PDB entry 4REW | X-ray diffraction, 4.58 A resolution (low resolution: residue-level contacts below are approximate; hydrogen-bond / salt-bridge calls are withheld) | chains A and G of the 3 polymer chains in the assembly

[Chain A]
Molecule: 5'-AMP-activated protein kinase catalytic subunit alpha-1
Organism: Homo sapiens
Notes: EC 2.7.11.1, 2.7.11.27, 2.7.11.31, 2.7.11.26; fragment: Human AMPK alpha1 subunit [G11-Q550]
Reference sequence: Q13131 (AAPK1_HUMAN); residues 11-550 here correspond to UniProt positions 20-559 (UniProt number = residue number + 9)
Sequence (540 residues; numbered 11 to 550; the number before each row is that of its first residue):
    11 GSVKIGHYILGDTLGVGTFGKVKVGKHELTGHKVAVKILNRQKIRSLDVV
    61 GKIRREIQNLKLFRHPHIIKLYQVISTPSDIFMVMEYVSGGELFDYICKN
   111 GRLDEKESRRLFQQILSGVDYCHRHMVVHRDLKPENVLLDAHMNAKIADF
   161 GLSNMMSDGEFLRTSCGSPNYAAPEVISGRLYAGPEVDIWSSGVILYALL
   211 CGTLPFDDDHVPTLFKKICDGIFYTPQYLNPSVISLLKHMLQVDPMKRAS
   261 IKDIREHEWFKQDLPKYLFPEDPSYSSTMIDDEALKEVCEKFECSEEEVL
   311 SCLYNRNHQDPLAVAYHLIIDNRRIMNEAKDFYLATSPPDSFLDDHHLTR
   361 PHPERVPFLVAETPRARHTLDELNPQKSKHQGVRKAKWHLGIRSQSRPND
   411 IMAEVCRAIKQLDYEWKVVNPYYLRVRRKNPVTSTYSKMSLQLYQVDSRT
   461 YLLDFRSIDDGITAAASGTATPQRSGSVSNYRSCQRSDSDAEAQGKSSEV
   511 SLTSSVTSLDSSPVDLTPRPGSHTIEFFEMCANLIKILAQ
Disordered / not traced: 282-329, 350-354, 374-393, 472-527
Differences from the reference sequence: conflict Ser12 (Arg21 in Q13131), Ser260 (Thr269 in Q13131); engineered mutation Gly471 (Glu480 in Q13131), Ala474 (Glu483 in Q13131), Ala476 (Lys485 in Q13131)
Small-molecule neighbours: staurosporine (STU): Leu24, Gly25, Val26, Gly27, Val32, Ala45, Lys47, Ile79, Met95, Glu96, Tyr97, Val98, Gly101, Glu102, Glu145, Asn146, Val147, Leu148, Ala158, Asp159
Swiss-Prot annotation at these positions:
  - active site: Asp141 (Proton acceptor)
  - binding site (ATP): Leu24 to Val32, Lys47
  - modified residue: Thr23 (Phosphothreonine), Thr174 (Phosphothreonine), Thr346 (Phosphothreonine), Ser347 (Phosphoserine), Ser351 (Phosphoserine), Thr359 (Phosphothreonine), Thr373 (Phosphothreonine), Ser388 (Phosphoserine), Ser458 (Phosphoserine), Ser477 (Phosphoserine), Thr479 (Phosphothreonine), Thr481 (Phosphothreonine), Ser487 (Phosphoserine), Ser499 (Phosphoserine), Ser515 (Phosphoserine), Ser518 (Phosphoserine)
From the paper describing this entry:
  - mutagenesis - E471G/E474A/K476A: unchanged catalytic activity
  - mutagenesis - L72A, Y131A, L328A, I329A, D331K, N332A: increased catalytic activity

[Chain G]
Molecule: 5'-AMP-activated protein kinase subunit gamma-1
Organism: Homo sapiens
Notes: fragment: Human AMPK gamma1 subunit [S24-G327]
Reference sequence: P54619 (AAKG1_HUMAN); residues 23-326 here correspond to UniProt positions 24-327 (UniProt number = residue number + 1)
Sequence (304 residues; each row starts with the number of its first residue):
    23 SNNSVYTSFMKSHRCYDLIPTSSKLVVFDTSLQVKKAFFALVTNGVRAAP
    73 LWDSKKQSFVGMLTITDFINILHRYYKSALVQIYELEEHKIETWREVYLQ
   123 DSFKPLVCISPNASLFDAVSSLIRNKIHRLPVIDPESGNTLYILTHKRIL
   173 KFLKLFITEFPKPEFMSKSLEELQIGTYANIAMVRTTTPVYVALGIFVQH
   223 RVSALPVVDEKGRVVDIYSKFDVINLAAEKTYNNLDVSVTKALQHRSHYF
   273 EGVLKCYLHETLETIINRLVEAEVHRLVVVDENDVVKGIVSLSDILQALV
   323 LTGG
Disordered / not traced: 23, 325-326
Small-molecule neighbours:
  - adenosine monophosphate (AMP), molecule 1: Arg69, Lys169, Ile239, Ser241, Phe243, Asp244, Arg268, Gly274, Val275, Leu276, Val296, His297, Arg298, Leu299
  - adenosine monophosphate (AMP), molecule 2: Gly83, Met84, Thr86, Thr88, Asp89, Asn92, Tyr120, Leu128, Val129, Ile149, His150, Arg151, Pro153, Lys242
  - adenosine monophosphate (AMP), molecule 3: His150, Gly198, Thr199, Asn202, Ile203, Ala204, Arg223, Val224, Ser225, Ala226, Pro228, His297, Arg298, Ile311, Ser313, Ser315, Asp316
Swiss-Prot annotation at these positions:
  - motif: Leu137 to Glu158 (AMPK pseudosubstrate)
  - binding site (ADP): Arg69, Met84 to Asp89, Val129, His150, Arg151, Lys169, Ser241 to Asp244, Arg268, Leu276, His297, Arg298
  - binding site (AMP): Arg69, Met84 to Asp89, Val129, His150, Arg151, Lys169, Thr199, Ala204, Ser225, Ala226, Ser241 to Asp244, Arg268, Leu276, His297, Arg298, Ser313 to Asp316
  - binding site (ATP): Arg69, Met84 to Asp89, Val129, His150, Arg151, Lys169, Ser241 to Asp244, Arg268, Leu276, His297, Arg298
  - modified residue: Ser260 (Phosphoserine), Thr262 (Phosphothreonine), Ser269 (Phosphoserine)

[Interface between chain A and chain G]
Pairs across the interface (52):
  Arg334(A) - Leu177(G)
  Asn337(A) - Leu177(G)
  Glu338(A) - Leu177(G)
  Phe342(A) - Arg170(G)
  Phe342(A) - Lys173(G)
  Tyr343(A) - Asp39(G)
  Tyr343(A) - Pro42(G)
  Tyr343(A) - Thr43(G)
  Tyr343(A) - Ser44(G)
  Leu344(A) - Thr43(G)
  Leu344(A) - Ser44(G)
  Arg360(A) - Glu293(G)
  His362(A) - Lys169(G)
  His362(A) - Glu295(G)
  Pro363(A) - Phe243(G)
  Pro363(A) - Glu295(G)
  Glu364(A) - Arg69(G)
  Glu364(A) - Lys169(G)
  Glu364(A) - Phe243(G)
  Pro367(A) - Phe243(G)
  Pro367(A) - Asn247(G)
  Phe368(A) - Val64(G)
  Phe368(A) - Gly67(G)
  Phe368(A) - Phe243(G)
  Val370(A) - His267(G)
  Val370(A) - Tyr271(G)
  Ala371(A) - Glu251(G)
  Asn440(A) - Gln79(G)
  Val442(A) - Lys77(G)
  Val442(A) - Gln79(G)
  Pro528(A) - Pro157(G)
  Arg529(A) - Pro157(G)
  Arg529(A) - Glu158(G)
  Arg529(A) - Ser159(G)
  Pro530(A) - Gln79(G)
  Pro530(A) - Ser80(G)
  Gly531(A) - Gln79(G)
  Gly531(A) - Ser159(G)
  Gly531(A) - Gly160(G)
  Ser532(A) - Trp74(G)
  Ser532(A) - Ser159(G)
  Ser532(A) - Gly160(G)
  Ser532(A) - Asn161(G)
  His533(A) - Ser159(G)
  His533(A) - Asn161(G)
  Thr534(A) - Asn161(G)
  Ile535(A) - Val49(G)
  Ile535(A) - Trp74(G)
  Glu536(A) - Gln79(G)
  Glu539(A) - Trp74(G)
  Glu539(A) - Ser76(G)
  Glu539(A) - Gln79(G)
Interface residues without a listed pair, chain G (39 interface residues in all): Ile41, Phe81, Phe174, Lys176, Phe178, Ile179, Ile246, Arg268, Glu273, Ala294

[Summary]
The interface between chain A and chain G involves 26 residues on one side and 39 on the other. Ligands of
chain A: staurosporine. The paper reports that L72A, Y131A and L328A of chain A, among others, increase
catalytic activity; E471G/E474A/K476A of chain A leave catalytic activity unchanged; 7 substitutions were
tested in all.
Here chain A is 5'-AMP-activated protein kinase catalytic subunit alpha-1 and chain G is 5'-AMP-activated
protein kinase subunit gamma-1, both from Homo sapiens. Entry 4REW (Crystal structure of the
non-phosphorylated human alpha1 beta2 gamma1 holo-AMPK complex) was determined by X-ray diffraction (same
publication as 4RED and 4RER).
